PDB entry 7BRH | X-ray diffraction, 2.45 A resolution | chains A and L of the 3 polymer chains in the assembly

Chain A:
Name: Atrial natriuretic peptide receptor 1
Source organism: Rattus norvegicus
Notes: EC 4.6.1.2
UniProtKB: P18910 (ANPRA_RAT); residues 1-435 here correspond to UniProt positions 29-463 (UniProt number = residue number + 28)
Amino-acid sequence (435 residues; numbered 1 to 435; the number before each row is that of its first residue):
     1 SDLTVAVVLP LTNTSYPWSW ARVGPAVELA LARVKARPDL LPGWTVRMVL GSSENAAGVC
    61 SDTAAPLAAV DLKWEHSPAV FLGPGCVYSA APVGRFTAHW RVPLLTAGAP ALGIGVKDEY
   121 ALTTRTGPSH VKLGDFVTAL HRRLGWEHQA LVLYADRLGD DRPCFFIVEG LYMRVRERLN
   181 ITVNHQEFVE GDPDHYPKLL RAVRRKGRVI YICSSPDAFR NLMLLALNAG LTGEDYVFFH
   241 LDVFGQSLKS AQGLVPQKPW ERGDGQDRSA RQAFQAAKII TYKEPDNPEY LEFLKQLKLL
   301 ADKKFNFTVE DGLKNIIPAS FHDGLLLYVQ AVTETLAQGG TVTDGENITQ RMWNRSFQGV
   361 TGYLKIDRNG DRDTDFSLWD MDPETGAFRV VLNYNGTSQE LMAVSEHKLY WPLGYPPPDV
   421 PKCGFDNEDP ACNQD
Disordered / not traced: 427-435
Disulfide bonds: Cys60-Cys86, Cys164-Cys213
Covalent attachments: N-acetylglucosamine (NAG) linked to Asn13, Asn395

Chain L:
Name: Natriuretic peptides A
UniProtKB: P01160 (ANF_HUMAN); residues 1-28 here correspond to UniProt positions 124-151 (UniProt number = residue number + 123)
Amino-acid sequence (28 residues; row label = number of the first residue in the row):
     1 SLRRSSCFGG RMDRIGAQSG LGCNSFRY
Disordered / not traced: 1-3
Disulfide bonds: Cys7-Cys23
Curated features (UniProtKB/Swiss-Prot):
  - region: Asn24 to Tyr28 (Important for degradation of atrial natriuretic peptide by IDE)
  - site: Cys7, Phe8 (Cleavage)
  - modified residue: Ser6 (Phosphoserine)

How chain A and chain L interact:
Residue-residue contacts (65; chain A residue first):
  Asp62(A) with Arg11(L), salt bridge; Arg14(L)
  Val87(A) with Met12(L), hydrophobic; Ile15(L), hydrophobic
  Tyr88(A) with Arg11(L); Met12(L); Asp13(L); Arg14(L); Ile15(L), hydrophobic; Ala17(L)
  Ala91(A) with Met12(L), hydrophobic; Ile15(L), hydrophobic
  Arg95(A) with Asp13(L), salt bridge
  Ala111(A) with Met12(L), hydrophobic
  Gly113(A) with Met12(L); Ile15(L); Gln18(L)
  Ile114(A) with Met12(L); Ile15(L)
  Val116(A) with Gln18(L)
  Tyr120(A) with Met12(L); Ile15(L)
  Tyr154(A) with Leu21(L), hydrogen bond (side chain-backbone)
  Asp156(A) with Arg27(L)
  Leu158(A) with Arg27(L)
  Gly159(A) with Arg11(L); Arg14(L)
  Asp160(A) with Arg11(L), hydrogen bond (backbone-side chain); Arg14(L), hydrogen bond (backbone-side chain)
  Asp161(A) with Arg14(L)
  Arg162(A) with Ala17(L)
  Phe165(A) with Phe8(L), hydrophobic; Gly20(L); Leu21(L), hydrophobic
  Phe166(A) with Ile15(L)
  Val168(A) with Leu21(L), hydrophobic
  Glu169(A) with Phe8(L); Gly9(L), hydrogen bond (side chain-backbone); Gln18(L); Ser19(L), hydrogen bond; Leu21(L)
  Tyr172(A) with Ser5(L); Phe8(L), hydrophobic
  Met173(A) with Arg4(L); Ser5(L); Gln18(L); Ser19(L); Tyr28(L)
  Arg176(A) with Tyr28(L), hydrogen bond (side chain-backbone)
  His185(A) with Phe8(L); Leu21(L), hydrogen bond (side chain-backbone); Asn24(L), hydrogen bond
  Gln186(A) with Asn24(L), hydrogen bond (side chain-backbone); Ser25(L); Phe26(L)
  Glu187(A) with Arg4(L), salt bridge; Ser6(L); Asn24(L), hydrogen bond (backbone-backbone); Ser25(L), hydrogen bond; Phe26(L), hydrogen bond (backbone-backbone); Arg27(L)
  Val189(A) with Arg4(L); Arg27(L)
  His195(A) with Phe26(L)
  Lys198(A) with Phe26(L)
Also at the interface, not in a pair above, chain A (34 interface residues in all): Pro92, Leu112, Phe188, Leu199
Also at the interface, not in a pair above, chain L (24 interface residues in all): Cys7, Gly16, Gly22, Cys23

Overview:
34 residues of chain A face 24 of chain L across their interface; the contacts include 12 hydrogen bonds and 3
salt bridges. Polar pairs include Asp62(A)-Arg11(L), Arg95(A)-Asp13(L) and Glu187(A)-Arg4(L).
Here chain A is Atrial natriuretic peptide receptor 1 (Rattus norvegicus) and chain L is Natriuretic peptides
A. Entry 7BRH (Atrial Natriuretic Peptide Receptor complexed with human Atrial Natriuretic Peptide) was
determined by X-ray diffraction.
